Entry 3IVI (X-ray diffraction, 2.20 A resolution); this record covers chain A.

== Chain A ==
Name: Beta-secretase 1
From: Homo sapiens
Notes: EC 3.4.23.46
UniProt: P56817 (BACE1_HUMAN); residues 57-453 here = UniProt positions 57-453
Sequence (406 residues; numbered 56 to 461; the number before each row is that of its first residue):
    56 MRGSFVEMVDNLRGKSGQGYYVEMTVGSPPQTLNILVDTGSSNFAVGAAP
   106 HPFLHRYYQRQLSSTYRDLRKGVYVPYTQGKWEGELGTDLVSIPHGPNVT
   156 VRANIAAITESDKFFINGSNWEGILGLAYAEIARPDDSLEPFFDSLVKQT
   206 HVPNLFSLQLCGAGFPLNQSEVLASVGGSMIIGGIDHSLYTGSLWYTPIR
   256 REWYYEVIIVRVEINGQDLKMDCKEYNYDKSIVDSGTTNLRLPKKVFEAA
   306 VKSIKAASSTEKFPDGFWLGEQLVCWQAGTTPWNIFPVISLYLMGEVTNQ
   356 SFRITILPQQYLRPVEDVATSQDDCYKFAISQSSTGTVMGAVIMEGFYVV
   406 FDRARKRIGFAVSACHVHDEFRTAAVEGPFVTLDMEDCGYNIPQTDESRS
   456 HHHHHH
Disordered / not traced: 56-58, 224-227, 373-377, 448-461
Disulfide bonds: C216-C420, C278-C443
Differences from the reference sequence: expression tag (56, 454-461)
Small-molecule neighbours: 2LI (N-[(1S,2R)-3-{[(5S)-5-(3-tert-butylphenyl)-4,5,6,7-tetrahydro-1H-indazol-5-yl]amino}-1-(3,5-difluorobenzyl)-2-hydroxypropyl]acetamide): Q73, L91, D93, G95, S96, V130, P131, Y132, T133, Q134, G135, K168, F169, I171, W176, I179, I187, Y259, K285, I287, D289, G291, T292, T390, V393
Curated features (UniProtKB/Swiss-Prot):
  - active site: D93, D289
  - modified residue (N6-acetyllysine): K126, K275, K279, K285, K299, K300, K307
  - glycosylation (N-linked (GlcNAc...) asparagine): N153, N172, N223, N354
  - mutagenesis: D93 (D93N: Decreases beta-cleaved soluble APP production), D284 (D284N: Almost abolishes beta-cleaved soluble APP production)

== Overview ==
Chain A binds compound 2LI. Curated annotation (UniProt) lists active-site residues D93 and D289 and 2
mutagenesis sites.
Chain A is Beta-secretase 1 (Homo sapiens); the structure, Design and Synthesis of Potent BACE-1 Inhibitors
with Cellular Activity: Structure-Activity Relationship of P1 Substituents, was determined by X-ray
diffraction, deposited together with 3IVH.
